Entry 7OI0 (electron microscopy, 2.76 A resolution); this record covers chains F and A of the 11 polymer chains in the assembly.

[Chain F]
Molecule: 30S ribosomal protein S6, fully modified isoform
Source organism: Escherichia coli BW25113
Reference sequence: P02358 (RS6_ECOLI); residue numbers follow UniProt; this construct covers 1-135
Sequence (135 residues; numbered 1 to 135; the number before each row is that of its first residue):
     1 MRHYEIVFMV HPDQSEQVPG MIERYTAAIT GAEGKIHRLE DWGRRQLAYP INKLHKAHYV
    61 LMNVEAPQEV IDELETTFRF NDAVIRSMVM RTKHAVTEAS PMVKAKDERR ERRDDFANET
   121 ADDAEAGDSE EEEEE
Unresolved in the structure: 101-135
Swiss-Prot annotation at these positions:
  - modified residue: Lys93 (N6-acetyllysine)

[Chain A]
Molecule: 16S rRNA
Source organism: Escherichia coli BW25113
Sequence (1542 nucleotides; row label = number of the first residue in the row):
     1 AAAUUGAAGA GUUUGAUCAU GGCUCAGAUU GAACGCUGGC GGCAGGCCUA ACACAUGCAA
    61 GUCGAACGGU AACAGGAAGA AGCUUGCUUC UUUGCUGACG AGUGGCGGAC GGGUGAGUAA
   121 UGUCUGGGAA ACUGCCUGAU GGAGGGGGAU AACUACUGGA AACGGUAGCU AAUACCGCAU
   181 AACGUCGCAA GACCAAAGAG GGGGACCUUC GGGCCUCUUG CCAUCGGAUG UGCCCAGAUG
   241 GGAUUAGCUA GUAGGUGGGG UAACGGCUCA CCUAGGCGAC GAUCCCUAGC UGGUCUGAGA
   301 GGAUGACCAG CCACACUGGA ACUGAGACAC GGUCCAGACU CCUACGGGAG GCAGCAGUGG
   361 GGAAUAUUGC ACAAUGGGCG CAAGCCUGAU GCAGCCAUGC CGCGUGUAUG AAGAAGGCCU
   421 UCGGGUUGUA AAGUACUUUC AGCGGGGAGG AAGGGAGUAA AGUUAAUACC UUUGCUCAUU
   481 GACGUUACCC GCAGAAGAAG CACCGGCUAA CUCCGUGCCA GCAGCCGCGG UAAUACGGAG
   541 GGUGCAAGCG UUAAUCGGAA UUACUGGGCG UAAAGCGCAC GCAGGCGGUU UGUUAAGUCA
   601 GAUGUGAAAU CCCCGGGCUC AACCUGGGAA CUGCAUCUGA UACUGGCAAG CUUGAGUCUC
   661 GUAGAGGGGG GUAGAAUUCC AGGUGUAGCG GUGAAAUGCG UAGAGAUCUG GAGGAAUACC
   721 GGUGGCGAAG GCGGCCCCCU GGACGAAGAC UGACGCUCAG GUGCGAAAGC GUGGGGAGCA
   781 AACAGGAUUA GAUACCCUGG UAGUCCACGC CGUAAACGAU GUCGACUUGG AGGUUGUGCC
   841 CUUGAGGCGU GGCUUCCGGA GCUAACGCGU UAAGUCGACC GCCUGGGGAG UACGGCCGCA
   901 AGGUUAAAAC UCAAAUGAAU UGACGGGGGC CCGCACAAGC GGUGGAGCAU GUGGUUUAAU
   961 UCGAUGCAAC GCGAAGAACC UUACCUGGUC UUGACAUCCA CGGAAGUUUU CAGAGAUGAG
  1021 AAUGUGCCUU CGGGAACCGU GAGACAGGUG CUGCAUGGCU GUCGUCAGCU CGUGUUGUGA
  1081 AAUGUUGGGU UAAGUCCCGC AACGAGCGCA ACCCUUAUCC UUUGUUGCCA GCGGUCCGGC
  1141 CGGGAACUCA AAGGAGACUG CCAGUGAUAA ACUGGAGGAA GGUGGGGAUG ACGUCAAGUC
  1201 AUCAUGGCCC UUACGACCAG GGCUACACAC GUGCUACAAU GGCGCAUACA AAGAGAAGCG
  1261 ACCUCGCGAG AGCAAGCGGA CCUCAUAAAG UGCGUCGUAG UCCGGAUUGG AGUCUGCAAC
  1321 UCGACUCCAU GAAGUCGGAA UCGCUAGUAA UCGUGGAUCA GAAUGCCACG GUGAAUACGU
  1381 UCCCGGGCCU UGUACACACC GCCCGUCACA CCAUGGGAGU GGGUUGCAAA AGAAGUAGGU
  1441 AGCUUAACCU UCGGGAGGGC GCUUACCACU UUGUGAUUCA UGACUGGGGU GAAGUCGUAA
  1501 CAAGGUAACC GUAGGGGAAC CUGCGGUUGG AUCACCUCCU UA
Unresolved in the structure: 1-6, 930-1387, 1398-1500, 1531-1542

[Interface between chain F and chain A]
Residue-residue contacts (20):
  Tyr4(F) with C737(A), hydrogen bond to the phosphate; C738(A), hydrogen bond to the phosphate
  Ile51(F) with A673(A), sugar contact
  Lys53(F) with G710(A), salt bridge to the phosphate
  Gln68(F) with C738(A), phosphate contact; C739(A), phosphate contact
  Ile71(F) with C737(A), sugar contact
  Arg79(F) with G671(A), hydrogen bond to the sugar
  Arg86(F) with U672(A), hydrogen bond to the sugar; A673(A), hydrogen bond to the sugar; G734(A), base contact; C735(A), hydrogen bond to the base
  Val89(F) with C736(A), hydrogen bond to the sugar; C737(A), sugar contact
  Met90(F) with C736(A), sugar contact; C737(A), phosphate contact
  Arg91(F) with C737(A), hydrogen bond to the phosphate; C738(A), salt bridge to the phosphate; C739(A), salt bridge to the phosphate
  Lys93(F) with U662(A), phosphate contact
Other interface residues (no listed pair), chain A (15 interface residues in all): A663, G670, G674, U709

[In short]
11 residues of chain F and 15 residues of chain A are in contact; the contacts include 8 hydrogen bonds and 3
salt bridges. Polar pairs include Arg86(F)-C735(A), Arg79(F)-G671(A) and Arg86(F)-U672(A).
Here chain F is 30S ribosomal protein S6, fully modified isoform and chain A is 16S rRNA, both from
Escherichia coli BW25113. Entry 7OI0 (E.coli delta rbfA pre-30S ribosomal subunit class D) was determined by
electron microscopy, deposited together with 7OE0 and 7OE1.
